6X97 - chains A and H of the 12 polymer chains in the assembly; structure by electron microscopy, 3.65 A resolution.

[Chain A]
Protein: BG505 HIV-1 Env gp120
Source organism: Human immunodeficiency virus 1
Reference sequence: Q2N0S6 (Q2N0S6_9HIV1); the construct lacks a stretch of the UniProt sequence and is renumbered around it, so the offset changes along the chain: 31-141 = UniProt 30-140; 150-184 = UniProt 141-175; 189-309 = UniProt 188-308; 312-323 = UniProt 309-320; 2 more segments
Sequence (516 residues; each row starts with the number of its first residue; note: 15 numbers in that range are skipped by the numbering (no residue carries them; nothing is unmodelled there); a row labelled like 184A-184L holds insertion residues (184A, then the next letters in order); numbers below 1 keep their minus sign (Met-4 is residue -4)):
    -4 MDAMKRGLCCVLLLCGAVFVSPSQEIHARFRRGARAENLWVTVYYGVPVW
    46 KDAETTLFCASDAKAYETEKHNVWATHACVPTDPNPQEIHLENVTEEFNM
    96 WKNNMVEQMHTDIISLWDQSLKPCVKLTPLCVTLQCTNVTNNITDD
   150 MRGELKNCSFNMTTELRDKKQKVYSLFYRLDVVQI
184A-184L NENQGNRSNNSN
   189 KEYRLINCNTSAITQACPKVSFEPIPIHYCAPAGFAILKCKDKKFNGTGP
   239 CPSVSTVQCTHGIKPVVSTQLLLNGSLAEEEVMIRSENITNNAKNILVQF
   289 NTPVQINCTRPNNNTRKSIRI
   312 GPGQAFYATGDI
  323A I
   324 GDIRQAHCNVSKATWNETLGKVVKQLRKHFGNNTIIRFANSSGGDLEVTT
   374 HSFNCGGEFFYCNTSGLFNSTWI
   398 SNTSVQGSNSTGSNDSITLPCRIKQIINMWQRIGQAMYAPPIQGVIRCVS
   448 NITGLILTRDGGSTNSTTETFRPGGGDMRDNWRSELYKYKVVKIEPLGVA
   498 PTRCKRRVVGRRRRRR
Not modelled in the structure: -4 to 33, 57-65, 184A-184L, 398-411, 458-463, 504-513
Construct notes: expression tag (-4 to 30); engineered mutation Asn332 (Thr330 in Q2N0S6), Cys501 (Ala498 in Q2N0S6), Arg509 (Glu506 in Q2N0S6), Arg510 (Lys507 in Q2N0S6), Arg512 (Ala509 in Q2N0S6), Arg513 (Val510 in Q2N0S6)
Disulfide bonds: Cys54-Cys74, Cys119-Cys205, Cys126-Cys196, Cys131-Cys157, Cys218-Cys247, Cys228-Cys239, Cys296-Cys331, Cys378-Cys445, Cys385-Cys418
Glycans and other covalent adducts: N-acetylglucosamine (NAG) linked to Asn88, Asn133, Asn156, Asn160, Asn197, Asn234, Asn262, Asn295, Asn332, Asn339, Asn363, Asn386, Asn392, Asn448

[Chain H]
Protein: monoclonal antibody 11A fragment antigen binding heavy chain
Source organism: Oryctolagus cuniculus
Notes: antibody fragment or engineered binder
Sequence (245 residues; numbered -17 to 218 plus 9 insertion-coded residues; the number before each row is that of its first residue; a row labelled like 82A-82B holds insertion residues (82A, then the next letters in order); numbers below 1 keep their minus sign (Met-17 is residue -17)):
   -17 MYRMQLLSCIALSLALVTNSQLVESGGGLVKPGTSLSLTCKASGFDFSDN
    33 YYI
   35A C
    36 WVRQAPGKGLEWIGCIF
   52A T
    53 QNVRTYYANWAKGRFTISKTSSTTVTLQMT
82A-82B SL
    83 TVADTATYFCARFSDTGP
100A-100E DYGLG
   101 NLWGPGSLVTVSSGQPKAPSVFPLAPCCGDTPSSTVTLGCLVKGYLPEPV
   151 TVTWNSGTLTNGVRTFPSVRQSSGLYSLSSVVSVTSSSQPVTCNVAHPAT
   201 NTKVDKTVAPSTCSKPTC
Not modelled in the structure: -17 to 2, 112-218
Disulfide bonds: Cys22-Cys92, Cys35A-Cys50

[Chain A / chain H interface]
Pairs across the interface (19):
  Lys232(A) with Asp97(H), salt bridge; Gly99(H), hydrogen bond (side chain-backbone); Pro100(H); Tyr100B(H)
  Ala266(A) with Asn54(H)
  Glu267(A) with Phe52(H); Arg56(H), salt bridge
  Glu268(A) with Tyr34(H), hydrogen bond; Phe52(H); Tyr100B(H), hydrogen bond (backbone-side chain)
  Glu269(A) with Asp97(H); Tyr100B(H), hydrogen bond
  Asn289(A) with Gln53(H), hydrogen bond; Asn54(H), hydrogen bond (backbone-side chain)
  Thr290(A) with Gln53(H)
  Lys344(A) with Gln53(H)
  Lys347(A) with Asp31(H), salt bridge
  Gln348(A) with Asn32(H)
  Lys351(A) with Asp97(H), salt bridge
Interface residues without a listed pair, chain A (12 interface residues in all): Lys231
Interface residues without a listed pair, chain H (13 interface residues in all): Tyr58, Asp100A

[Overview]
12 residues of chain A and 13 residues of chain H are in contact; the contacts include 6 hydrogen bonds and 4
salt bridges. Polar contacts include Lys232(A)-Asp97(H), Glu267(A)-Arg56(H) and Lys347(A)-Asp31(H).
Here chain A is BG505 HIV-1 Env gp120 (Human immunodeficiency virus 1) and chain H is monoclonal antibody 11A
fragment antigen binding heavy chain (Oryctolagus cuniculus). Entry 6X97 (Cryo-EM model of HIV-1 Env BG505
SOSIP.664 in complex with rabbit monoclonal antibody 11A fragment antigen ...) was determined by electron
microscopy.
